8YYP - chains A and B; structure by X-ray diffraction, 2.60 A resolution.

# Chain A (and B)
Name: PtmB
From: Kitasatospora mediocidica KCTC 9733
Notes: chain B of this document is another copy of the same molecule, construct and numbering; everything in this record applies to it too
Chain sequence (412 residues; each row starts with the number of its first residue):
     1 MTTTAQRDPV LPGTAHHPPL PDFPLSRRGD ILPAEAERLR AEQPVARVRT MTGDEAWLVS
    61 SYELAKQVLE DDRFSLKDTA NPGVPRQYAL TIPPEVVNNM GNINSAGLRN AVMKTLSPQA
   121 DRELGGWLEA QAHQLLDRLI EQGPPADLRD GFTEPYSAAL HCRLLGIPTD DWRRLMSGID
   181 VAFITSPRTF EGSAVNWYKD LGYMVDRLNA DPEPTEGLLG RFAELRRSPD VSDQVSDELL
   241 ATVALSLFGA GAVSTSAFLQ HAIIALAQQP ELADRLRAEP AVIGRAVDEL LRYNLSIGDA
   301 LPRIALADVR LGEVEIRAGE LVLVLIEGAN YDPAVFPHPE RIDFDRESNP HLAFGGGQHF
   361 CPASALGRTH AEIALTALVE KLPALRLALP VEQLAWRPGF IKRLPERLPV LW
Not modelled in the structure: 1-18, 98-104, 229-234 (chain B: 1-18, 230-234)
Bound ions: heme Fe near Cys361 (its only coordinating residue here)
Small-molecule neighbours:
  - adenine (ADE): Ser254, Ile297, Asp299, Ala300, Leu301, Pro302, Ile401, Lys402
  - heme (HEM): Leu76, Leu116, His161, Leu164, Leu247, Ala250, Gly251, Ser254, Thr255, Phe258, Leu291, Ile297, Leu301, Pro302, Arg303, Ala353, Phe354, Gly355, Gln358, His359, Cys361, Pro362, Ala363, Gly367

# How chain A and chain B interact
Residue-residue contacts (45; chain A residue first):
  Gln142(A) with Arg174(B); Lys199(B)
  Gly143(A) with Lys199(B), hydrogen bond (backbone-side chain)
  Pro144(A) with Val195(B); Lys199(B)
  Pro145(A) with Val195(B); Asn196(B); Lys199(B), hydrogen bond (backbone-side chain)
  Arg173(A) with Arg173(B)
  Arg174(A) with Gln142(B)
  Asp180(A) with Arg407(B)
  Ser186(A) with Leu389(B); Gln393(B), hydrogen bond
  Pro187(A) with Gln393(B)
  Phe190(A) with Ala388(B); Leu389(B), hydrophobic
  Glu191(A) with Arg386(B), salt bridge; Ala388(B); Leu411(B)
  Gly192(A) with Leu411(B)
  Val195(A) with Pro144(B); Leu411(B), hydrophobic
  Asn196(A) with Pro145(B)
  Lys199(A) with Gln142(B); Gly143(B), hydrogen bond (side chain-backbone); Pro144(B); Pro145(B), hydrogen bond (side chain-backbone)
  Arg386(A) with Glu191(B), salt bridge
  Ala388(A) with Phe190(B); Glu191(B)
  Leu389(A) with Ser186(B); Phe190(B), hydrophobic
  Gln393(A) with Ser186(B), hydrogen bond; Pro187(B)
  Ala395(A) with Pro398(B), hydrophobic; Glu406(B)
  Arg397(A) with Arg407(B)
  Pro398(A) with Ala395(B), hydrophobic
  Glu406(A) with Ala395(B); Glu406(B); Arg407(B), salt bridge
  Arg407(A) with Arg397(B); Glu406(B), salt bridge
  Leu411(A) with Glu191(B); Gly192(B)
Other interface residues (no listed pair), chain A (28 interface residues in all): Val181, Ile184, Pro390
Other interface residues (no listed pair), chain B (28 interface residues in all): Asp180, Val181, Ile184, Pro390

# Summary
Chain A and chain B each contribute 28 residues to their interface; the contacts include 6 hydrogen bonds and
4 salt bridges. Polar contacts include Glu191(A)-Arg386(B), Glu406(A)-Arg407(B) and Gly143(A)-Lys199(B).
Ligands of chain A: adenine and heme.
Both chains are PtmB (Kitasatospora mediocidica KCTC 9733). Entry 8YYP (Crystal structure of PtmB in complex
with cyclo-(L-Trp-L-Trp) and Adenine) was determined by X-ray diffraction (same publication as 8YXT, 8YY7,
8YZ8 and 8YZA).
